PDB entry 5CLV | X-ray diffraction, 2.50 A resolution | chains A and D of the 4 polymer chains in the assembly

# Chain A
Name: TrfB transcriptional repressor protein
Organism: Escherichia coli
Notes: fragment: KorA
UniProtKB: P03052 (KORA2_ECOLX); numbering as in UniProt (aligned over 2-97)
Sequence (96 residues; row label = number of the first residue in the row):
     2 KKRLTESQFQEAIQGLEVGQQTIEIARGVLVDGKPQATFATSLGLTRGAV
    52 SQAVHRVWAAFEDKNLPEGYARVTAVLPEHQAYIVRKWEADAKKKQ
Disordered / not traced: 97
UniProt features mapped onto this chain:
  - DNA-binding region: Gln37 to His56 (H-T-H motif)
What the authors report for this chain:
  - binding site for the 20-nt DNA strand: Arg48, Gly49, Gln53
  - binding site for the 20-nt DNA strand (chain D): Glu18 to Thr23, Thr47, Gln53, Arg57

# Chain D
Molecule: 20-nt DNA strand
Sequence (20 nucleotides; numbered 1 to 20; the number before each row is that of its first residue):
     1 CCAAGTTTAGCTAAACTTGG

# Chain A / chain D interface
Residue-residue contacts - 16 pairs, chain A then chain D:
  Glu18(A) - DA9(D)  sugar contact
  Val19(A) - DG10(D)  phosphate contact
  Gly20(A) - DG10(D)  hydrogen bond to the phosphate
  Gln22(A) - DC11(D)  hydrogen bond to the phosphate
  Thr23(A) - DG10(D)  hydrogen bond to the phosphate
  Gly45(A) - DT12(D)  phosphate contact
  Leu46(A) - DC11(D)  phosphate contact
  Leu46(A) - DT12(D)  phosphate contact
  Thr47(A) - DT12(D)  hydrogen bond to the phosphate
  Arg48(A) - DA15(D)  base contact
  Gly49(A) - DA13(D)  base contact
  Ala50(A) - DT12(D)  phosphate contact
  Gln53(A) - DC11(D)  hydrogen bond to the base
  Gln53(A) - DT12(D)  hydrogen bond to the base
  Arg57(A) - DA9(D)  salt bridge to the phosphate
  Arg57(A) - DG10(D)  salt bridge to the phosphate

# Overview
The interface between chain A and chain D involves 13 residues on one side and 6 on the other; the contacts
include 6 hydrogen bonds and 2 salt bridges. Among the polar pairs are Gln53(A)-DC11(D), Gln53(A)-DT12(D) and
Gly20(A)-DG10(D). The paper reports a binding site for the 20-nt DNA strand (chain D) at Glu18(A), Thr47(A)
and Gln53(A) among others; a binding site for the 20-nt DNA strand at Arg48(A), Gly49(A) and Gln53(A).
Here chain A is TrfB transcriptional repressor protein (Escherichia coli) and chain D is a 20-nt DNA strand.
Entry 5CLV (Crystal Structure of KorA-operator DNA complex (KorA-OA)) was determined by X-ray diffraction
together with 5CKT and 5CM3 from the same study.
